4YSI - chains A and B; structure by X-ray diffraction, 1.02 A resolution.

Chain A:
Protein: Ubiquitin carboxyl-terminal hydrolase 7
Source organism: Homo sapiens
Notes: EC 3.4.19.12
Reference sequence: Q93009 (UBP7_HUMAN); residue numbers follow UniProt; this construct covers 63-205
Sequence (143 residues; row label = number of the first residue in the row):
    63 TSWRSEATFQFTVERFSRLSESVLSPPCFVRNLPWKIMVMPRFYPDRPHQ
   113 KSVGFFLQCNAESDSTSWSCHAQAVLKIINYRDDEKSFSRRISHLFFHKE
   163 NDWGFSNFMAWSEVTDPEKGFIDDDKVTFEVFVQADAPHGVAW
Disordered / not traced: 107-111
From the paper describing this entry:
  - mutagenesis - D164A/W165A: abolished binding to Ser-pro-gly-glu-gly-pro-ser-gly (chain B)

Chain B:
Protein: Ser-pro-gly-glu-gly-pro-ser-gly
Sequence (8 residues; each row starts with the number of its first residue):
    44 SPGEGPSG

Chain A / chain B interface:
Pairs across the interface (24; chain A residue first):
  Met-100(A) / Ser-50(B)
  Met-102(A) / Ser-50(B)
  Arg-104(A) / Ser-50(B)  hydrogen bond (side chain-backbone)
  Phe-118(A) / Gly-48(B)
  Phe-118(A) / Pro-49(B)
  Phe-118(A) / Ser-50(B)
  Arg-152(A) / Pro-45(B)
  Glu-162(A) / Pro-49(B)
  Asp-164(A) / Pro-49(B)
  Asp-164(A) / Ser-50(B)  hydrogen bond
  Trp-165(A) / Glu-47(B)  hydrogen bond
  Trp-165(A) / Gly-48(B)
  Trp-165(A) / Pro-49(B)
  Gly-166(A) / Gly-46(B)
  Gly-166(A) / Glu-47(B)
  Gly-166(A) / Gly-48(B)  hydrogen bond (backbone-backbone)
  Phe-167(A) / Pro-45(B)
  Phe-167(A) / Gly-46(B)
  Phe-167(A) / Glu-47(B)
  Ser-168(A) / Pro-45(B)
  Ser-168(A) / Gly-46(B)  hydrogen bond (backbone-backbone)
  Asn-169(A) / Ser-44(B)  hydrogen bond (side chain-backbone)
  Asn-169(A) / Pro-45(B)  hydrogen bond (backbone-backbone)
  Phe-170(A) / Pro-45(B)
Other interface residues (no listed pair), chain A (14 interface residues in all): Ile-154
The authors on this interface:
  - residue pairs: Arg-104(A)/Ser-50(B) (hydrogen bond), Asp-164(A)/Ser-50(B) (hydrogen bond), Trp-165(A)/Glu-47(B) (water-mediated contact)
  - interface residues, chain A: Met-100(A), Phe-118(A), Asp-164(A), Trp-165(A), Gly-166(A), Phe-167(A), Ser-168(A)
  - hot spots on chain B (mutagenesis) - S50A (25-fold): decreased binding to Ubiquitin carboxyl-terminal hydrolase 7 (chain A)

Overview:
The interface between chain A and chain B involves 14 residues on one side and 7 on the other, with 7 hydrogen
bonds. Polar pairs include Arg-104(A)/Ser-50(B), Asp-164(A)/Ser-50(B) and Trp-165(A)/Glu-47(B). The authors
report hydrogen bonds between Arg-104(A) and Ser-50(B) and Asp-164(A) and Ser-50(B); a water-mediated contact
between Trp-165(A) and Glu-47(B). The paper reports that D164A/W165A of chain A abolish binding to
Ser-pro-gly-glu-gly-pro-ser-gly (chain B); interface residues Met-100(A), Phe-118(A) and Asp-164(A) among
others.
Chain A is Ubiquitin carboxyl-terminal hydrolase 7 (Homo sapiens) and chain B is
Ser-pro-gly-glu-gly-pro-ser-gly; the structure, Structure of USP7 with a novel viral protein, was determined
by X-ray diffraction.
